PDB entry 9FXB | electron microscopy, 4.30 A resolution (low resolution: residue-level contacts below are approximate; hydrogen-bond / salt-bridge calls are withheld) | chains C and I of the 4 polymer chains in the assembly

== Chain C ==
Name: Chaperone protein FimC
From: Escherichia coli
UniProt: P31697 (FIMC_ECOLI); residues 1-205 here correspond to UniProt positions 37-241 (UniProt number = residue number + 36)
Amino-acid sequence (212 residues; row label = number of the first residue in the row; numbering starts at 0):
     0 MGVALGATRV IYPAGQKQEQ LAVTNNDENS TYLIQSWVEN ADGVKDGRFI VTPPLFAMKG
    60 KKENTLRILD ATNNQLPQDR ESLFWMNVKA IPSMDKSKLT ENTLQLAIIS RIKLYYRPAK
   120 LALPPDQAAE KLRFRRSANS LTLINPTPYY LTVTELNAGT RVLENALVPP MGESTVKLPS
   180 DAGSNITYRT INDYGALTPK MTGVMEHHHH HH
Disordered / not traced: 0, 92-100, 206-211
Sequence notes: initiating methionine (0); expression tag (206-211)

== Chain I ==
Name: Fimbrin-like protein FimI
From: Escherichia coli
UniProt: P39264 (FIMI_ECOLI); residues 1-160 here correspond to UniProt positions 20-179 (UniProt number = residue number + 19)
Amino-acid sequence (160 residues; numbered 1 to 160; the number before each row is that of its first residue):
     1 GNKWNTTLPG GNMQFQGVII AETCRIEAGD KQMTVNMGQI SSNRFHAVGE DSAPVPFVIH
    61 LRECSTVVSE RVGVAFHGVA DGKNPDVLSV GEGPGIATNI GVALFDDEGN LVPINRPPAN
   121 WKRLYSGSTS LHFIAKYRAT GRRVTGGIAN AQAWFSLTYQ
Disordered / not traced: 1-6, 42-50, 91-97, 122-127, 139-149
Disulfides: Cys-24/Cys-64

== Chain C / chain I interface ==
Pairs across the interface (66; chain C residue first):
  Gly-1(C) with Arg-25(I); Ile-26(I)
  Val-2(C) with Arg-25(I)
  Ala-3(C) with Thr-23(I); Arg-25(I)
  Leu-4(C) with Glu-22(I); Thr-23(I)
  Gly-5(C) with Ala-21(I); Glu-22(I)
  Ala-6(C) with Ala-21(I)
  Arg-8(C) with Gln-160(I)
  Thr-23(C) with Arg-25(I)
  Asn-25(C) with Arg-25(I)
  Asn-28(C) with Gln-32(I)
  Ser-29(C) with Gln-32(I)
  Thr-30(C) with Gln-32(I)
  Tyr-31(C) with Met-33(I)
  Trp-84(C) with Thr-158(I)
  Lys-88(C) with Trp-154(I)
  Pro-91(C) with Gln-32(I); Met-33(I)
  Asn-101(C) with Asn-36(I); Met-37(I); Gly-38(I); Gln-39(I); Tyr-137(I); Asn-150(I)
  Thr-102(C) with Thr-34(I); Val-35(I); Asn-36(I); Asn-150(I); Ala-151(I)
  Leu-103(C) with Met-33(I); Thr-34(I); Val-35(I); Ala-151(I)
  Gln-104(C) with Met-33(I); Ala-151(I); Gln-152(I); Ala-153(I)
  Leu-105(C) with Met-33(I)
  Ala-106(C) with Ala-153(I); Trp-154(I); Phe-155(I)
  Ile-107(C) with Ile-26(I); Met-33(I); Phe-155(I)
  Ile-108(C) with Phe-155(I); Ser-156(I); Leu-157(I)
  Ser-109(C) with Leu-157(I)
  Arg-110(C) with Leu-157(I); Thr-158(I); Tyr-159(I)
  Lys-112(C) with Gln-160(I)
  Thr-151(C) with Gln-160(I)
  Thr-153(C) with Arg-71(I); Gln-160(I)
  Glu-154(C) with Arg-71(I)
  Asn-164(C) with Arg-71(I); Gln-160(I)
  Ala-165(C) with Gln-160(I)
  Tyr-193(C) with Ile-19(I); Ala-21(I)
  Leu-196(C) with Val-67(I); Arg-71(I)
Also at the interface, not in a pair above, chain C (41 interface residues in all): Thr-7, Gln-34, Ala-89, Ile-111, Val-152, Ile-190, Gly-194
Also at the interface, not in a pair above, chain I (33 interface residues in all): Ile-20, Ala-28, Phe-57, Val-68, His-77

== Overview ==
41 residues of chain C face 33 of chain I across their interface.
Chain C is Chaperone protein FimC and chain I is Fimbrin-like protein FimI, both from Escherichia coli; the
structure, Cryo-EM structure of the type 1 pilus assembly platform as part of the FimI-bound chaperone-usher
pilus ..., was determined by electron microscopy together with 9FW9, 9FWB, 9FX0, 9FX8, 9FXS and 9FY9 from the
same study.
